Entry 1UWT (X-ray diffraction, 1.95 A resolution); this record covers chains A and B.

== Chain A (and B) ==
Molecule: Beta-galactosidase
Source organism: Sulfolobus solfataricus
Notes: EC 3.2.1.23; chain B of this document is another copy of the same molecule, construct and numbering; everything in this record applies to it too
UniProtKB: P22498 (BGAM_SULSO); residues 1-489 here = UniProt positions 1-489
Chain sequence (489 residues; each row starts with the number of its first residue):
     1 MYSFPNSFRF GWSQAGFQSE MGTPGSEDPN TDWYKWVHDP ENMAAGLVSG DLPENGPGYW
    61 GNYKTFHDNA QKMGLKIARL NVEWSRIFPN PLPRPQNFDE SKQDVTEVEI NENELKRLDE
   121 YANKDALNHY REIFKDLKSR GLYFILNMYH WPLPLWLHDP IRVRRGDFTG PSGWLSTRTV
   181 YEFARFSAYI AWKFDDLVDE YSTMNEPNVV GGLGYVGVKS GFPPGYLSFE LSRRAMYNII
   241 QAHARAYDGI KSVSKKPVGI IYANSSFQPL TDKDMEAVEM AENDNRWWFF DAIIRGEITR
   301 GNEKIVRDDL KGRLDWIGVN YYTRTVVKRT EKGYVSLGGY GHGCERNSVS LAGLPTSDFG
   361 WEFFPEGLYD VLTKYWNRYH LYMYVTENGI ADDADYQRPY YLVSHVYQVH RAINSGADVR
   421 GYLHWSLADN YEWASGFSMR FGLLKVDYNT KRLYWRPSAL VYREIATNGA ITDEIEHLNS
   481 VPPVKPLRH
Disordered / not traced: 96-97, 301-302 (chain B: 96-97, 301-303)
Ligand contacts: D-galactohydroximo-1,5-lactam (GTL; (2E,3R,4R,5R,6S)-3,4,5-trihydroxy-6-(hydroxymethyl)-2-piperidinone): Gln-18, His-150, Trp-151, Asn-205, Glu-206, Asn-320, Tyr-322, Phe-359, Trp-361, Glu-387, Trp-425, Glu-432, Trp-433, Phe-441
Swiss-Prot annotation at these positions:
  - active site: Glu-206 (Proton donor), Glu-387 (Nucleophile)
  - site (Not N6-methylated): Lys-76, Lys-102, Lys-124, Lys-138
  - modified residue (N6-methyllysine): Lys-116, Lys-135, Lys-273, Lys-311, Lys-332

== Chain A / chain B interface ==
Contacting residue pairs (1; chain A residue first):
  His-489(A) / His-489(B)  hydrogen bond

== Summary ==
The chain A/chain B interface involves 1 residues from each chain; the contacts include 1 hydrogen bond. The
hydrogen-bonded pair is His-489(A)/His-489(B). Ligands of chain A: D-galactohydroximo-1,5-lactam. Curated
annotation (UniProt) lists active-site residues Glu-206(A) and Glu-387(A) on chain A.
Chain A and chain B are both Beta-galactosidase (Sulfolobus solfataricus); the structure, Structure of
beta-glycosidase from Sulfolobus solfataricus in complex with D-galactohydroximo-1,5-lactam, was determined by
X-ray diffraction together with 1UWQ, 1UWR, 1UWS and 1UWU from the same study.
